9B0T - chains A and F of the 8 polymer chains in the assembly; structure by electron microscopy, 2.30 A resolution.

[Chain A (and F)]
Name: Creatine kinase U-type, mitochondrial
Organism: Homo sapiens
Notes: EC 2.7.3.2; chain F of this document is another copy of the same molecule, construct and numbering; everything in this record applies to it too
UniProt: P12532 (KCRU_HUMAN); residues 1-379 here correspond to UniProt positions 39-417 (UniProt number = residue number + 38)
Sequence (418 residues; each row starts with the number of its first residue; numbers below 1 keep their minus sign (Met-27 is residue -27)):
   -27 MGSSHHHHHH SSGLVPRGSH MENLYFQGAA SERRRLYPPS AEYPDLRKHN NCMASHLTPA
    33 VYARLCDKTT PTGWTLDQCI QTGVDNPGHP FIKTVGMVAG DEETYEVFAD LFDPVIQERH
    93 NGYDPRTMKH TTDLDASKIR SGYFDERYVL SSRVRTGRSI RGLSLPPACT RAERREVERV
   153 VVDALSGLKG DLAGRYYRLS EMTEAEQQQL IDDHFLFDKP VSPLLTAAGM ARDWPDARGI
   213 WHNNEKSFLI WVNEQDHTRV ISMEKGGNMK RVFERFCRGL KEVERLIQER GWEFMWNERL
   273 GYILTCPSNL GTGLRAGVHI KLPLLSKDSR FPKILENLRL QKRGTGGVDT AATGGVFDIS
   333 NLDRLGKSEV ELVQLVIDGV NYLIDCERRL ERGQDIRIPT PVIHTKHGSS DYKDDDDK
Unresolved in the structure: -27 to 2, 362-390
Construct notes: expression tag (-27 to 0, 380-390); engineered mutation Gln227 (Glu265 in P12532)
Ligand contacts:
  - ADP (adenosine-5'-diphosphate): Ser123, Arg125, Arg127, Ile183, His186, Leu188, Trp223, Arg231, Met235, Arg287, Gly289, Val290, His291, Arg315, Gly318, Gly319, Val320, Asp330
  - creatine (CRN; N-[(E)-amino(imino)methyl]-N-methylglycine): Lys65, Thr66, Val67, Leu197, Cys278, Ser280, Val320
Curated features (UniProtKB/Swiss-Prot):
  - region: Ala2 to Ala26 (Cardiolipin-binding)
  - binding site (ATP): Ser123 to Arg127, His186, Arg231, Arg287, Arg315 to Val320, Asp330
  - modified residue: Ser113 (Phosphoserine), Ser158 (Phosphoserine), Thr175 (Phosphothreonine), Ser194 (Phosphoserine), Thr317 (Phosphothreonine)
Reported in the primary citation:
  - mutagenesis - H61A, H61K, E227Q: decreased binding to pCr
  - mutagenesis - H61A, E227Q: decreased binding to ADP
  - mutagenesis - H61A, H61K, D321N: unchanged catalytic activity
  - mutagenesis - E226A: decreased catalytic activity
  - mutagenesis - H61A, H61K, E226A, D321N: decreased binding to creatine

[Chain A / chain F interface]
Contacting residue pairs - 43 pairs, chain A then chain F:
  Tyr9(A) - Ala144(F)  hydrophobic
  Tyr9(A) - Glu148(F)  hydrogen bond
  Ala13(A) - Ala144(F)
  Ala13(A) - Arg147(F)  hydrogen bond (backbone-side chain)
  Glu14(A) - Thr142(F)  hydrogen bond
  Glu14(A) - Arg143(F)  hydrogen bond (backbone-side chain)
  Glu14(A) - Ala144(F)
  Glu14(A) - Arg147(F)
  Tyr15(A) - Arg147(F)  hydrogen bond (backbone-side chain)
  Pro16(A) - Arg143(F)
  Pro16(A) - Arg147(F)
  Asp17(A) - Arg147(F)
  Asp17(A) - Asp208(F)
  Tyr34(A) - Arg143(F)
  Ile52(A) - Arg143(F)
  Gln53(A) - Arg204(F)  hydrogen bond
  Gln53(A) - Asp205(F)  hydrogen bond
  Val56(A) - Asp205(F)
  Asp57(A) - Ala203(F)
  Asp57(A) - Arg204(F)
  Asp57(A) - Asp205(F)  hydrogen bond (side chain-backbone)
  Thr142(A) - Glu14(F)  hydrogen bond
  Arg143(A) - Glu14(F)  hydrogen bond (side chain-backbone)
  Arg143(A) - Pro16(F)
  Arg143(A) - Tyr34(F)
  Arg143(A) - Ile52(F)
  Ala144(A) - Tyr9(F)  hydrophobic
  Ala144(A) - Ala13(F)
  Ala144(A) - Glu14(F)
  Arg147(A) - Ala13(F)  hydrogen bond (side chain-backbone)
  Arg147(A) - Glu14(F)
  Arg147(A) - Tyr15(F)  hydrogen bond (side chain-backbone)
  Arg147(A) - Pro16(F)
  Arg147(A) - Asp17(F)
  Glu148(A) - Tyr9(F)  hydrogen bond
  Thr198(A) - Thr198(F)
  Ala203(A) - Asp57(F)
  Arg204(A) - Gln53(F)  hydrogen bond
  Arg204(A) - Asp57(F)
  Asp205(A) - Gln53(F)  hydrogen bond
  Asp205(A) - Val56(F)
  Asp205(A) - Asp57(F)  hydrogen bond (backbone-side chain)
  Asp208(A) - Asp17(F)
Also at the interface, not in a pair above, chain A (24 interface residues in all): Leu135, Glu145, Trp206
Also at the interface, not in a pair above, chain F (24 interface residues in all): Leu135, Glu145, Trp206

[Overview]
Chain A and chain F each contribute 24 residues to their interface, with 16 hydrogen bonds. Polar contacts
include Tyr9(A)-Glu148(F), Ala13(A)-Arg147(F) and Glu14(A)-Thr142(F). Chain A binds creatine and ADP. From the
paper: H61A, H61K and E226A of chain A, among others, reduce binding to creatine; H61A, H61K and E227Q of
chain A reduce binding to pCr.
Chain A and chain F are both Creatine kinase U-type, mitochondrial (Homo sapiens); the structure, Cryo-EM
structure of E227Q variant of uMtCK1 in complex with transition state analog, was determined by electron
microscopy together with 9B04, 9B05, 9B0U, 9B14 and 9B16 from the same study.
